Entry 5C0A (X-ray diffraction, 2.46 A resolution); this record covers chains A and B of the 5 polymer chains in the assembly.

== Chain A ==
Name: HLA class I histocompatibility antigen, A-2 alpha chain
Source organism: Homo sapiens
UniProtKB: P01892 (1A02_HUMAN); residues 1-276 here correspond to UniProt positions 25-300 (UniProt number = residue number + 24)
Sequence (276 residues; row label = number of the first residue in the row):
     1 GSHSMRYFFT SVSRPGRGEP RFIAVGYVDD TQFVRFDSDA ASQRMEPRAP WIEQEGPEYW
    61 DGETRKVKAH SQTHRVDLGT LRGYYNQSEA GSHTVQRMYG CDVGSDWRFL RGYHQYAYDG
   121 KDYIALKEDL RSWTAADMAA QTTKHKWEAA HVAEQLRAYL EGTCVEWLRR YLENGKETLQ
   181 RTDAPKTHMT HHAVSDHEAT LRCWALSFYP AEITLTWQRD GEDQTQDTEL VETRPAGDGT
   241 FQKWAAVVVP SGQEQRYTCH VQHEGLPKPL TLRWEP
Disulfides: Cys101-Cys164, Cys203-Cys259

== Chain B ==
Name: Beta-2-microglobulin
Source organism: Homo sapiens
UniProtKB: P61769 (B2MG_HUMAN); residues 1-99 here correspond to UniProt positions 21-119 (UniProt number = residue number + 20)
Sequence (100 residues; each row starts with the number of its first residue; numbering starts at 0):
     0 MIQRTPKIQV YSRHPAENGK SNFLNCYVSG FHPSDIEVDL LKNGERIEKV EHSDLSFSKD
    60 WSFYLLYYTE FTPTEKDEYA CRVNHVTLSQ PKIVKWDRDM
Construct notes: initiating methionine (0)
Disulfides: Cys25-Cys80
Swiss-Prot annotation at these positions:
  - modified residue: Gln2 (Pyrrolidone carboxylic acid)
  - glycosylation: Ile1 (N-linked (Glc) (glycation) isoleucine), Lys19 (N-linked (Glc) (glycation) lysine), Lys41 (N-linked (Glc) (glycation) lysine), Lys48 (N-linked (Glc) (glycation) lysine), Lys58 (N-linked (Glc) (glycation) lysine), Lys91 (N-linked (Glc) (glycation) lysine), Lys94 (N-linked (Glc) (glycation) lysine)

== Chain A / chain B interface ==
Residue-residue contacts (50; chain A residue first):
  Phe8(A) with Ser55(B); Phe56(B)
  Phe9(A) with Phe56(B)
  Thr10(A) with Phe56(B); Phe62(B)
  Val12(A) with Ser33(B)
  Ile23(A) with Leu54(B), hydrophobic
  Val25(A) with Asp53(B); Leu54(B); Ser55(B)
  Tyr27(A) with Ser55(B); Tyr63(B), hydrogen bond
  Gln32(A) with Asp53(B), hydrogen bond
  Arg35(A) with Asp53(B), salt bridge
  Arg48(A) with Asp53(B), salt bridge
  Ser92(A) with Met0(B)
  Gln96(A) with His31(B), hydrogen bond; Phe56(B); Trp60(B), hydrogen bond (side chain-backbone); Phe62(B)
  Arg97(A) with Phe56(B)
  Gln115(A) with Trp60(B)
  Tyr116(A) with Trp60(B)
  Ala117(A) with Trp60(B)
  Asp119(A) with Ile1(B); His31(B)
  Gly120(A) with His31(B); Trp60(B)
  Asp122(A) with Trp60(B), hydrogen bond
  His192(A) with Asp98(B), salt bridge
  Arg202(A) with Asp98(B), hydrogen bond (side chain-backbone); Met99(B), hydrogen bond (side chain-backbone)
  Trp204(A) with Met99(B), hydrophobic
  Val231(A) with Gln8(B)
  Glu232(A) with Lys6(B); Gln8(B)
  Arg234(A) with Gln8(B); Tyr10(B); Met99(B), hydrogen bond
  Pro235(A) with Tyr10(B), hydrogen bond (backbone-side chain); Tyr26(B)
  Ala236(A) with Arg12(B); Asn24(B)
  Gly237(A) with Arg12(B)
  Asp238(A) with Arg12(B), salt bridge; His13(B), salt bridge
  Gln242(A) with Tyr10(B); Ser11(B); Arg12(B)
  Trp244(A) with Met99(B)
Other interface residues (no listed pair), chain A (37 interface residues in all): His93, Thr94, Met98, Lys121, Leu206, Thr233
Other interface residues (no listed pair), chain B (24 interface residues in all): Pro14, Asp59, Leu65

== Summary ==
Chain A and chain B form an interface of 37 and 24 residues respectively, with 9 hydrogen bonds and 5 salt
bridges. Among the polar pairs are Arg35(A)-Asp53(B), Arg48(A)-Asp53(B) and His192(A)-Asp98(B).
Chain A is HLA class I histocompatibility antigen, A-2 alpha chain and chain B is Beta-2-microglobulin, both
from Homo sapiens; the structure, 1E6 TCR in complex with HLA-A02 carrying MVW peptide, was determined by
X-ray diffraction (same publication as 5C07, 5C08, 5C09, 5C0B, 5C0C, 5C0D and 6 further entries).
